7R6R - chains A and C of the 3 polymer chains in the assembly; structure by X-ray diffraction, 3.13 A resolution.

[Chain A]
Protein: Immunity repressor
Source organism: Mycobacterium phage TipsytheTRex
Reference sequence: A0A2D1GKF7 (A0A2D1GKF7_9CAUD); numbering as in UniProt (aligned over 1-183)
Amino-acid sequence (203 residues; each row starts with the number of its first residue; numbers below 1 keep their minus sign (Met-19 is residue -19)):
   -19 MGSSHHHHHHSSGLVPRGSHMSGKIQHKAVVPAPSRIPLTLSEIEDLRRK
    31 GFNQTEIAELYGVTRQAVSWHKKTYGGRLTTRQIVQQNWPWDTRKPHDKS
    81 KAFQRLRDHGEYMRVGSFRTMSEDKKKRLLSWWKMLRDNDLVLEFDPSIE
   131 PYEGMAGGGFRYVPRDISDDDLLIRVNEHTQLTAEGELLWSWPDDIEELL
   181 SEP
Not modelled in the structure: -19 to 14, 182-183
Sequence notes: initiating methionine (-19); expression tag (-18 to 0)
From the paper describing this entry:
  - binding site for the 21-nt DNA strand (chain C): Gln46, Trp50, Lys75, Asp78
  - binding site for the 21-nt DNA strand: Arg45, Lys79, Lys81, Arg108, Ser111
  - mutagenesis - R45A, W50A, K81A, R108A, R108Q: abolished binding to DNA
  - contacts within the chain: Asp104-Arg108
  - mutagenesis - D104A (3.5-fold): decreased binding to DNA

[Chain C]
Molecule: 21-nt DNA strand
Sequence (21 nucleotides; numbered 60 to 80; the number before each row is that of its first residue):
    60 CCCGCTTGACAGCCACCGAAA

[Chain A / chain C interface]
Residue-residue contacts - 34 pairs, chain A then chain C:
  Leu19(A) - DC64(C)  phosphate contact
  Val43(A) - DT65(C)  phosphate contact
  Thr44(A) - DT65(C)  hydrogen bond to the phosphate
  Gln46(A) - DT65(C)  base contact
  Gln46(A) - DT66(C)  base contact
  Gln46(A) - DG67(C)  hydrogen bond to the base
  Gln46(A) - DA68(C)  base contact
  Ala47(A) - DT65(C)  phosphate contact
  Trp50(A) - DG63(C)  phosphate contact
  Trp50(A) - DC64(C)  base contact
  His51(A) - DG63(C)  sugar contact
  His51(A) - DC64(C)  salt bridge to the phosphate
  Tyr55(A) - DG63(C)  hydrogen bond to the phosphate
  Arg62(A) - DC72(C)  salt bridge to the phosphate
  Arg62(A) - DC73(C)  salt bridge to the phosphate
  Gln66(A) - DG71(C)  phosphate contact
  Thr73(A) - DA70(C)  phosphate contact
  Thr73(A) - DG71(C)  hydrogen bond to the phosphate
  Arg74(A) - DA70(C)  salt bridge to the phosphate
  Lys75(A) - DA70(C)  hydrogen bond to the phosphate
  Lys75(A) - DG71(C)  hydrogen bond to the base
  Asp78(A) - DG71(C)  base contact
  Asp78(A) - DC72(C)  hydrogen bond to the base
  Lys79(A) - DC72(C)  base contact
  Lys81(A) - DA74(C)  base contact
  Phe83(A) - DG71(C)  phosphate contact
  Phe83(A) - DC72(C)  phosphate contact
  Gln84(A) - DC73(C)  base contact
  Gln84(A) - DA74(C)  base contact
  Arg87(A) - DG71(C)  salt bridge to the phosphate
  Arg87(A) - DC72(C)  salt bridge to the phosphate
  Ser102(A) - DA74(C)  hydrogen bond to the phosphate
  Lys105(A) - DC73(C)  salt bridge to the phosphate
  Arg108(A) - DC75(C)  base contact
Other interface residues (no listed pair), chain A (27 interface residues in all): Gly42, Arg45, Trp69, Asp88, Asp104
Other interface residues (no listed pair), chain C (13 interface residues in all): DC62

[In short]
27 residues of chain A face 13 of chain C across their interface, with 8 hydrogen bonds and 7 salt bridges.
Polar pairs include Gln46(A)-DG67(C), Lys75(A)-DG71(C) and Asp78(A)-DC72(C). The paper reports a binding site
for the 21-nt DNA strand at Arg45(A), Lys79(A) and Lys81(A) among others; R45A, W50A and K81A of chain A,
among others, abolish binding to DNA; 6 substitutions were tested in all.
Here chain A is Immunity repressor (Mycobacterium phage TipsytheTRex) and chain C is a 21-nt DNA strand. Entry
7R6R (Crystal Structure of a Mycobacteriophage Cluster A2 Immunity Repressor:DNA Complex) was determined by
X-ray diffraction (same publication as 7TZ1).
